PDB entry 2ZOS | X-ray diffraction, 1.70 A resolution | chain A

Chain A:
Molecule: Mannosyl-3-phosphoglycerate phosphatase
Organism: Pyrococcus horikoshii
Notes: EC 3.1.3.70
Reference sequence: O58690 (MPGP_PYRHO); residue numbers follow UniProt; this construct covers 1-243
Amino-acid sequence (249 residues; row label = number of the first residue in the row):
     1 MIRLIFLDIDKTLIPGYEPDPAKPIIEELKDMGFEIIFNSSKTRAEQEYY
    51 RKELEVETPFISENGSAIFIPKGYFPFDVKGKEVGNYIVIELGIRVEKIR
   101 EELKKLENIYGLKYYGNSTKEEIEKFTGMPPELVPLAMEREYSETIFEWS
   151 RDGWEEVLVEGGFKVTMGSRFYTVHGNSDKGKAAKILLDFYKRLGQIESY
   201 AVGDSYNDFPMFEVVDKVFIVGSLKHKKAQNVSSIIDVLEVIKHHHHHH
Disordered / not traced: 77-82, 245-249
Differences from the reference sequence: engineered mutation Val218 (Ala in O58690); expression tag (244-249)
Modified / non-standard residues: Mse1, Mse32, Mse129, Mse138, Mse167, Mse211 (selenomethionine; parent Met)
UniProt features mapped onto this chain:
  - active site: Asp8 (Nucleophile)
  - binding site (Mg(2+)): Asp8, Asp10, Ser169, Asp204

In short:
Curated annotation (UniProt) lists active-site residue Asp8 and 4 Mg2+-binding residues.
Chain A is Mannosyl-3-phosphoglycerate phosphatase (Pyrococcus horikoshii); the structure, Crystal structure
of mannosyl-3-phosphoglycerate phosphatase from Pyrococcus horikoshii, was determined by X-ray diffraction,
deposited together with 1WZC.
